PDB entry 9BJ4 | electron microscopy, 3.40 A resolution | chains A and H of the 9 polymer chains in the assembly

[Chain A]
Protein: Spike glycoprotein
Organism: Severe acute respiratory syndrome coronavirus 2
UniProt: P0DTC2 (SPIKE_SARS2); residues 1-1208 here = UniProt positions 1-1208
Amino-acid sequence (1288 residues; numbered 1 to 1288; the number before each row is that of its first residue):
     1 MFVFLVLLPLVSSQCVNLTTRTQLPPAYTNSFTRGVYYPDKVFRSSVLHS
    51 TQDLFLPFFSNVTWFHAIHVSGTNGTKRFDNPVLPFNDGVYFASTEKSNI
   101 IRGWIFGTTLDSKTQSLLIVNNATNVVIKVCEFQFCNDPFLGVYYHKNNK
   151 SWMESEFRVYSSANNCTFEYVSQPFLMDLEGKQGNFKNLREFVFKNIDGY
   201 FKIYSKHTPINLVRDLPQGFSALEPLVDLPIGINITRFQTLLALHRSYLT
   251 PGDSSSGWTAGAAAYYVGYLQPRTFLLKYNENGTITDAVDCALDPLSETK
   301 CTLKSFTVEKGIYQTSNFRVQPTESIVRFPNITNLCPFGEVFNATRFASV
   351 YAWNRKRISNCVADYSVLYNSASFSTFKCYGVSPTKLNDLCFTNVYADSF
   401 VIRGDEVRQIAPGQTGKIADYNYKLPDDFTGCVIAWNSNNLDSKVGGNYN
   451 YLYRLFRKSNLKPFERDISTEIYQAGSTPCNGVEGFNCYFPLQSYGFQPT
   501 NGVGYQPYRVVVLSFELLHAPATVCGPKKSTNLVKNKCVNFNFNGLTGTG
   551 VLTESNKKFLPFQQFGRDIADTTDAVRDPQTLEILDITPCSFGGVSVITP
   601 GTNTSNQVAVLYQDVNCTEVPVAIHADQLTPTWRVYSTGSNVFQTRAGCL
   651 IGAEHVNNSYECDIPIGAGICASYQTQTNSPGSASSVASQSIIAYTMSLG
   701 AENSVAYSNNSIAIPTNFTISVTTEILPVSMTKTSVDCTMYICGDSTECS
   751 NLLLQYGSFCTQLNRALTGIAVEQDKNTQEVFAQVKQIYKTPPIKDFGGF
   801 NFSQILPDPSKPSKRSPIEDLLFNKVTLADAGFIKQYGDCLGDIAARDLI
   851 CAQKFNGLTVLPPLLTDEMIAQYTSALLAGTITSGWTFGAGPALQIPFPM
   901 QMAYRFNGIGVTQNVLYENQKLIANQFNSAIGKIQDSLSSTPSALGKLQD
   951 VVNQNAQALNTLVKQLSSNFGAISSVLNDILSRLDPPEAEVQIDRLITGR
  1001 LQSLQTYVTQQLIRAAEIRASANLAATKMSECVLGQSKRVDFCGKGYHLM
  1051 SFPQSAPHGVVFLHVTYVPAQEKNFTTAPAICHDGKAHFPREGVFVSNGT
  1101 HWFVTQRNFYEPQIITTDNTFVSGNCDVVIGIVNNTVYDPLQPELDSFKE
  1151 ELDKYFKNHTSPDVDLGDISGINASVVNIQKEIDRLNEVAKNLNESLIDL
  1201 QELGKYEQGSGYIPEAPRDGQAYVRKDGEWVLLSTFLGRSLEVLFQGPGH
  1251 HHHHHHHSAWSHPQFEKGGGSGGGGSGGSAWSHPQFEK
Not modelled in the structure: 1-26, 70-79, 144-164, 173-185, 246-262, 621-640, 677-688, 828-853, 1148-1288
Sequence notes: engineered mutation Gly682 (Arg in P0DTC2), Ser683 (Arg in P0DTC2), Ser685 (Arg in P0DTC2), Pro817 (Phe in P0DTC2), Pro892 (Ala in P0DTC2), Pro899 (Ala in P0DTC2), Pro942 (Ala in P0DTC2), Pro986 (Lys in P0DTC2), Pro987 (Val in P0DTC2); expression tag (1209-1288)
Swiss-Prot annotation at these positions:
  - region: Asn280 to Cys301 (Putative superantigen), Arg403 to Asp405 (Integrin-binding motif), Asn448 to Phe456 (Immunodominant HLA epitope recognized by the CD8+), Pro681, Ala684 (Putative superantigen), Ser816 to Tyr837 (Fusion peptide 1), Lys835 to Phe855 (Fusion peptide 2), Asp1163 to Glu1202 (Heptad repeat 2)
  - site: Arg815, Ser816 (Cleavage)
  - glycosylation: Asn17 (N-linked (GlcNAc...) (complex) asparagine), Asn61 (N-linked (GlcNAc...) (hybrid) asparagine), Asn74 (N-linked (GlcNAc...) (complex) asparagine), Asn122 (N-linked (GlcNAc...) (hybrid) asparagine), Asn149 (N-linked (GlcNAc...) (complex) asparagine), Asn165 (N-linked (GlcNAc...) (complex) asparagine), Asn234 (N-linked (GlcNAc...) (high mannose) asparagine), Asn282 (N-linked (GlcNAc...) (complex) asparagine), Thr323 (O-linked (GalNAc) threonine), Ser325 (O-linked (HexNAc...) serine), Asn331 (N-linked (GlcNAc...) (complex) asparagine), Asn343 (N-linked (GlcNAc...) (complex) asparagine), Asn603 (N-linked (GlcNAc...) (hybrid) asparagine), Asn616 (N-linked (GlcNAc...) (complex) asparagine), Asn657 (N-linked (GlcNAc...) (complex) asparagine), Thr676 (O-linked (GlcNAc...) threonine), Thr678 (O-linked (GlcNAc...) threonine), Asn709 (N-linked (GlcNAc...) (high mannose) asparagine), Asn717 (N-linked (GlcNAc...) (hybrid) asparagine), Asn801 (N-linked (GlcNAc...) (hybrid) asparagine) and 6 more in UniProt
  - natural variant: Leu5 (L5F: In strain: Iota/B.1.526), Ser13 (S13I: In strain: Epsilon/B.1.427/B.1.429), Leu18 (L18F: In strain: Beta/B.1.351, Gamma/P.1 and 1 more), Thr19 (T19I: In strain: Omicron/BQ.1.1, Omicron/XBB.1.5 and 1 more; T19R: In strain: Delta/B.1.617.2, Omicron/BA.2 and 4 more), Thr20 (T20N: In strain: Gamma/P.1), Leu24 to Ala27 (sequence variant, change not given here; In strain: Omicron/BA.2, Omicron/BA.2.12.1 and 6 more), Pro26 (P26S: In strain: Gamma/P.1), Gln52 (Q52H: In strain: Omicron/EG.5.1), Ala67 (A67V: In strain: Eta/B.1.525, Omicron/BA.1), His69 to Val70 (deletion: In strain: Alpha/B.1.1.7, Eta/B.1.525 and 5 more), Gly75 (G75V: In strain: Lambda/C.37), Thr76 (T76I: In strain: Lambda/C.37), 82 further natural variant entries in UniProt
  - mutagenesis: His69 to Val70 (Increased incorporation of cleaved spike into virions), Asn121 (N121Q: Partial loss of biliverdin affinity), Arg190 (R190K: Partial loss of biliverdin affinity), Asn234 (N234Q: Increased resistance to neutralizing antibodies), Asn331 (N331Q: Reduced viral infectivity), Asn343 (N343Q: Reduced viral infectivity), Leu452 (L452R: Increased resistance to neutralizing antibodies. Decreases HLA binding to NF9 epitope. Increased binding affinity to human ACE2), Tyr453 (Y453F: Decreased HLA binding to NF9 epitope. Increased binding affinity to human ACE2), Ala475 (A475V: Increased resistance to neutralizing antibodies), Val483 (V483A: Increased resistance to neutralizing antibodies), Glu484 (E484D: Increased replication in human TMEM106B overexpressing cells), Phe490 (F490L: Increased resistance to neutralizing antibodies and human covalescent sera neutralization), 12 further mutagenesis entries in UniProt
Disulfides: Cys131-Cys166, Cys291-Cys301, Cys336-Cys361, Cys379-Cys432, Cys391-Cys525, Cys480-Cys488, Cys538-Cys590, Cys617-Cys649, Cys662-Cys671, Cys738-Cys760, Cys743-Cys749, Cys1032-Cys1043, Cys1082-Cys1126
Covalent attachments: N-acetylglucosamine (NAG) linked to Asn343
From the paper describing this entry:
  - post-translational modification sites: Asn343
  - mutagenesis - P85DEL, N87I, R237Y: abolished binding to C1596

[Chain H]
Protein: C952 Heavy Chain
Organism: Homo sapiens
Amino-acid sequence (250 residues; each row starts with the number of its first residue; a row labelled like 82A-82C holds insertion residues (82A, then the next letters in order); numbers below 1 keep their minus sign (Met-18 is residue -18)):
   -18 MGWSCIILFLVATATGVHSEVQLVQSGAEVKKPGESLTISCKDSGNSFTI
    32 YWIGWVRQMPGKGLEWMGMIY
   52A P
    53 GDSGTRYSPSFEGQVTISADESINTAYLQW
82A-82C RSL
    83 KASDTAMYYCVRGIAVDW
100A-100B YF
   101 DLWGRGTLVTVSSASTKGPSVFPLAPSSKSTSGGTAALGCLVKDYFPEPV
   151 TVSWNSGALTSGVHTFPAVLQSSGLYSLSSVVTVPSSSLGTQTYICNVNH
   201 KPSNTKVDKRVEPKSCDKTHHHHHH
Not modelled in the structure: -18 to 2, 114-225
Disulfides: Cys22-Cys92

[Chain A / chain H interface]
Residue-residue contacts (12):
  Thr345(A) - Trp100(H)
  Asn440(A) - Trp33(H)  hydrogen bond (backbone-side chain)
  Asn440(A) - Tyr52(H)
  Asn440(A) - Asp54(H)  hydrogen bond
  Leu441(A) - Arg58(H)
  Leu441(A) - Trp100(H)  hydrophobic
  Asp442(A) - Val98(H)
  Ser443(A) - Ala97(H)
  Ser443(A) - Val98(H)
  Lys444(A) - Val98(H)
  Lys444(A) - Asp99(H)  salt bridge
  Asn448(A) - Val98(H)
Interface residues without a listed pair, chain A (9 interface residues in all): Val445, Pro499
Interface residues without a listed pair, chain H (11 interface residues in all): Ile31, Tyr32, Ile96
Interface features reported in the paper:
  - epitope / paratope residues, chain A: Asn439(A), Asn440(A)

[In short]
Chain A and chain H form an interface of 9 and 11 residues respectively; the contacts include 2 hydrogen bonds
and 1 salt bridge. Polar contacts include Lys444(A)-Asp99(H), Asn440(A)-Trp33(H) and Asn440(A)-Asp54(H).
Covalently linked N-acetylglucosamine: at Asn343(A). The paper reports that P85DEL, N87I and R237Y of chain A
abolish binding to C1596; epitope/paratope residues Asn439(A) and Asn440(A).
Chain A is Spike glycoprotein (Severe acute respiratory syndrome coronavirus 2) and chain H is C952 Heavy
Chain (Homo sapiens); the structure, Structure of the SARS-CoV-2 S 6P trimer complex with the human
neutralizing antibody Fab fragment, C952, was determined by electron microscopy together with 9BJ2 from the
same study.
